6PIJ - chains D and 1 of the 13 polymer chains in the assembly; structure by electron microscopy, 2.90 A resolution.

Chain D:
Name: cas7 type I-F CRISPR-associated protein Csy3
Organism: Vibrio cholerae
Amino-acid sequence (351 residues; numbered 2 to 352; the number before each row is that of its first residue):
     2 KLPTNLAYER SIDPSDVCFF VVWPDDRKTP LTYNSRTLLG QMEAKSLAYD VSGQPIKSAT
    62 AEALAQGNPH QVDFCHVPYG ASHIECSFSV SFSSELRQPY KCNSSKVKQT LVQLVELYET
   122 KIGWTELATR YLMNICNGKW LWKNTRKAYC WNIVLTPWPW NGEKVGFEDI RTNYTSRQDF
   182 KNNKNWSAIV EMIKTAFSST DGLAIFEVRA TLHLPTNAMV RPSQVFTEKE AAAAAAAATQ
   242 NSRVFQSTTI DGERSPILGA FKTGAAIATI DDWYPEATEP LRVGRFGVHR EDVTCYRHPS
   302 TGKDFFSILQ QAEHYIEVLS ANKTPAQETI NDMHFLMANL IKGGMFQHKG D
Not modelled in the structure: 231-240, 350-352

Chain 1:
Molecule: guide RNA
Sequence (60 nucleotides; row label = number of the first residue in the row):
     1 CUGAUAACUU ACAGGACGCU UUGGCUUCAU UGCUUUUCAG GUGAACUGCC GAGUAGGUAG

Interface between chain D and chain 1:
Pairs across the interface - 42 pairs, chain D then chain 1:
  Ala8(D) - G23(1)  sugar contact
  Tyr9(D) - G23(1)  hydrogen bond to the sugar
  Glu10(D) - G23(1)  phosphate contact
  Glu10(D) - G24(1)  phosphate contact
  Arg11(D) - G24(1)  salt bridge to the phosphate
  Arg11(D) - C25(1)  salt bridge to the phosphate
  Leu39(D) - U31(1)  sugar contact
  Leu39(D) - C33(1)  phosphate contact
  Leu40(D) - U31(1)  sugar contact
  Leu40(D) - G32(1)  phosphate contact
  Leu40(D) - C33(1)  hydrogen bond to the phosphate
  Gly41(D) - U31(1)  base contact
  His71(D) - U31(1)  hydrogen bond to the base
  Val73(D) - U31(1)  base contact
  Tyr101(D) - U22(1)  sugar contact
  Tyr101(D) - G23(1)  sugar contact
  Lys102(D) - U22(1)  sugar contact
  Lys102(D) - G23(1)  hydrogen bond to the base
  Trp143(D) - U26(1)  base contact
  Lys144(D) - C28(1)  phosphate contact
  Lys144(D) - A29(1)  salt bridge to the phosphate
  Arg222(D) - A29(1)  salt bridge to the phosphate
  Gln225(D) - U27(1)  sugar contact
  Gln225(D) - C28(1)  hydrogen bond to the phosphate
  Gln225(D) - A29(1)  phosphate contact
  Val226(D) - U27(1)  base contact
  Phe227(D) - U27(1)  base contact
  Lys230(D) - U27(1)  base contact
  Gln247(D) - U27(1)  hydrogen bond to the phosphate
  Phe262(D) - C25(1)  phosphate contact
  Phe262(D) - U26(1)  phosphate contact
  Lys263(D) - U26(1)  hydrogen bond to the base
  Lys263(D) - C28(1)  salt bridge to the phosphate
  Ala266(D) - U26(1)  phosphate contact
  Arg283(D) - C25(1)  sugar contact
  Arg283(D) - U26(1)  salt bridge to the phosphate
  Arg291(D) - U26(1)  hydrogen bond to the sugar
  Lys343(D) - G24(1)  sugar contact
  Gly344(D) - G24(1)  sugar contact
  Gly345(D) - G24(1)  sugar contact
  Met346(D) - G23(1)  base contact
  Met346(D) - G24(1)  hydrogen bond to the base
Other interface residues (no listed pair), chain D (32 interface residues in all): Gln42, Glu44, Ser224, Thr228
Other interface residues (no listed pair), chain 1 (12 interface residues in all): U30

Summary:
32 residues of chain D face 12 of chain 1 across their interface; the contacts include 9 hydrogen bonds and 6
salt bridges. Polar pairs include His71(D)-U31(1), Lys102(D)-G23(1) and Lys263(D)-U26(1).
Chain D is cas7 type I-F CRISPR-associated protein Csy3 (Vibrio cholerae) and chain 1 is guide RNA; the
structure, Target DNA-bound V. cholerae TniQ-Cascade complex, closed conformation, was determined by electron
microscopy together with 6PIF and 6PIG from the same study.
